PDB entry 3SV2 | X-ray diffraction, 1.30 A resolution | chains L and H of the 3 polymer chains in the assembly

Chain L:
Name: Thrombin light chain
Organism: Homo sapiens
Notes: EC 3.4.21.5
Reference sequence: P00734 (THRB_HUMAN); residues 1-14 here correspond to UniProt positions 336-349 (UniProt number = residue number + 335)
Sequence (36 residues; numbered 1 to 15 plus 21 insertion-coded residues; the number before each row is that of its first residue; a row labelled like 14A-14M holds insertion residues (14A, then the next letters in order)):
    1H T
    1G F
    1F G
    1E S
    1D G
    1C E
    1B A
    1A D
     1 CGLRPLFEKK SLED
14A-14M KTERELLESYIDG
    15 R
Disordered / not traced: 1H, 1G, 1F, 1E, 1D, 14L-14M, 15
Swiss-Prot annotation at these positions:
  - site: Arg15 (Cleavage)

Chain H:
Name: Thrombin heavy chain
Organism: Homo sapiens
Notes: EC 3.4.21.5
Reference sequence: P00734 (THRB_HUMAN); the construct lacks a stretch of the UniProt sequence and is renumbered around it, so the offset changes along the chain: 16-36 = UniProt 364-384; 37-60 = UniProt 386-409; 61-77 = UniProt 419-435; 78-97 = UniProt 437-456; 7 more segments
Sequence (259 residues; row label = number of the first residue in the row; note: 1 number in that range is skipped by the numbering (no residue carries it; nothing is unmodelled there); a row labelled like 60A-60I holds insertion residues (60A, then the next letters in order)):
    16 IVEGSDAEIG MSPWQVMLFR K
   36A S
    37 PQELLCGASL ISDRWVLTAA HCLL
60A-60I YPPWDKNFT
    61 ENDLLVRIGK HSRTRYE
   77A R
    78 NIEKISMLEK IYIHPRYNWR
   97A E
    98 NLDRDIALMK LKKPVAFSDY IHPVCLPDRE TA
129A-129C ASL
   130 LQAGYKGRVT GWGNLKETWT
149A-149E ANVGK
   150 GQPSVLQVVN LPIVERPVCK DSTRIRITDN MFCAG
  184A Y
   185 KP
186A-186D DEGK
   187 RGDACEGDSG GPFVMKSP
204A-204B FN
   205 NRWYQMGIVS WGE
   219 GCD
  221A R
   222 DGKYGFYTHV FRLKKWIQKV IDQFGE
Disordered / not traced: 148-149, 149A-149E, 247
Cystine bridges: Cys42-Cys58, Cys168-Cys182, Cys191-Cys220
Covalent attachments: N-acetylglucosamine (NAG) linked to Asn60G
Small-molecule neighbours: UBTHR105 (P05; D-phenylalanyl-N-(pyridin-4-ylmethyl)-L-prolinamide): His57, Tyr60A, Trp60D, Glu97A, Asn98, Leu99, Ile174, Ala190, Cys191, Glu192, Ser195, Val213, Ser214, Trp215, Gly216, Glu217, Gly219, Cys220
Swiss-Prot annotation at these positions:
  - region: Ala183 to Val200 (High affinity receptor-binding region which is also known as the TP508 peptide)
  - active site (Charge relay system): His57, Asp102, Ser195
  - glycosylation: Asn60G (N-linked (GlcNAc...) (complex) asparagine)

How chain L and chain H interact:
Residue-residue contacts (60; chain L residue first):
  Cys1(L) - Pro120(H)
  Cys1(L) - Val121(H)
  Cys1(L) - Cys122(H)  disulfide
  Cys1(L) - Arg206(H)  hydrogen bond (backbone-side chain)
  Asp1A(L) - His119(H)  salt bridge
  Asp1A(L) - Arg206(H)
  Ala1B(L) - Arg206(H)  hydrogen bond (backbone-side chain)
  Gly2(L) - Trp29(H)
  Gly2(L) - Pro120(H)  hydrogen bond (backbone-backbone)
  Gly2(L) - Cys122(H)
  Gly2(L) - Arg206(H)
  Gly2(L) - Trp207(H)  hydrogen bond (backbone-backbone)
  Leu3(L) - His119(H)  hydrogen bond (backbone-side chain)
  Leu3(L) - Asn205(H)
  Leu3(L) - Arg206(H)
  Arg4(L) - Gly25(H)
  Arg4(L) - Met26(H)  hydrogen bond (side chain-backbone)
  Arg4(L) - Pro28(H)
  Arg4(L) - Trp29(H)
  Arg4(L) - Arg137(H)
  Arg4(L) - Trp207(H)
  Pro5(L) - Ser115(H)
  Pro5(L) - Asp116(H)
  Pro5(L) - His119(H)
  Leu6(L) - Ile24(H)
  Leu6(L) - Asp116(H)
  Phe7(L) - Glu23(H)
  Phe7(L) - Ile24(H)
  Phe7(L) - Gly25(H)
  Phe7(L) - Met26(H)  hydrophobic
  Glu8(L) - Lys202(H)  salt bridge
  Glu8(L) - Asn205(H)
  Glu8(L) - Trp207(H)  hydrogen bond
  Asp14(L) - Glu23(H)
  Asp14(L) - Met26(H)
  Asp14(L) - Arg137(H)  salt bridge
  Asp14(L) - Trp207(H)
  Lys14A(L) - Glu23(H)  hydrogen bond (backbone-side chain)
  Thr14B(L) - Arg137(H)  hydrogen bond
  Thr14B(L) - Asn159(H)  hydrogen bond
  Glu14C(L) - Arg137(H)
  Glu14C(L) - Lys202(H)  salt bridge
  Glu14E(L) - Lys135(H)  salt bridge
  Glu14E(L) - Asn159(H)  hydrogen bond
  Glu14E(L) - Tyr184A(H)  hydrogen bond
  Glu14E(L) - Lys186D(H)  salt bridge
  Leu14F(L) - Lys135(H)
  Leu14F(L) - Gly136(H)
  Leu14F(L) - Asn159(H)
  Leu14F(L) - Trp207(H)  hydrophobic
  Leu14G(L) - Pro204(H)  hydrophobic
  Ser14I(L) - Gly133(H)
  Ser14I(L) - Tyr134(H)
  Ser14I(L) - Lys135(H)  hydrogen bond (side chain-backbone)
  Tyr14J(L) - Tyr134(H)  hydrophobic
  Tyr14J(L) - Lys135(H)  hydrogen bond (side chain-backbone)
  Tyr14J(L) - Met201(H)
  Tyr14J(L) - Lys202(H)
  Tyr14J(L) - Pro204(H)
  Ile14K(L) - Tyr134(H)  hydrogen bond (backbone-side chain)
Interface residues without a listed pair, chain H (27 interface residues in all): Tyr117
Disulfides between the chains: Cys1(L)-Cys122(H)

Summary:
Chain L and chain H form an interface of 20 and 27 residues respectively; the contacts include 1 disulfide
bond, 15 hydrogen bonds and 6 salt bridges. Polar pairs include Asp1A(L)-His119(H), Glu8(L)-Lys202(H) and
Glu14E(L)-Lys135(H). Bound to chain H: UBTHR105. N-acetylglucosamine is covalently linked to Asn60G(H).
Here chain L is Thrombin light chain and chain H is Thrombin heavy chain, both from Homo sapiens. Entry 3SV2
(Human Thrombin In Complex With UBTHR105) was determined by X-ray diffraction (same publication as 3P17, 3QTO,
3QTV, 3QWC, 3QX5, 3SHA and 3 further entries).
